1QOO - chains A and B of the 4 polymer chains in the assembly; structure by X-ray diffraction, 2.75 A resolution.

[Chain A (and B)]
Protein: Chitin binding lectin, uea-II
Source organism: Ulex europaeus
Notes: chain B of this document is another copy of the same molecule, construct and numbering; everything in this record applies to it too
Chain sequence (242 residues; each row starts with the number of its first residue):
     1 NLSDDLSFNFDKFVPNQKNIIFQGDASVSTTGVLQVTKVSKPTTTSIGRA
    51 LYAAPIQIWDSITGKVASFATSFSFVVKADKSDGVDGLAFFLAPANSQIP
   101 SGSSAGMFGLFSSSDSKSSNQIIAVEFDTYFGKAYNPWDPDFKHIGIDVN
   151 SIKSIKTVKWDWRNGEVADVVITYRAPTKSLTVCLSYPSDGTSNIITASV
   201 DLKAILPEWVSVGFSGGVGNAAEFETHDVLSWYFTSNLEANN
Not modelled in the structure: 1-2, 41-42, 240-242 (chain B: 1-2, 240-242)
Sequence notes: conflict Asp25 (Ala in AF190633), Ile62 (Thr in AF190633), Gly106 (Ser in AF190633), Ser112 (Asn in AF190633), Gly191 (Glu in AF190633), Val229 (Ile in AF190633)
Covalent attachments: N-acetylglucosamine (NAG) linked to Ser112
Ion coordination: Mn2+: Glu126, Asp128, Asp139, His144; Ca2+: Asp128, Tyr130, Asn136, Asp139
Residues lining bound ligands: N-acetylglucosamine (NAG; 2-acetamido-2-deoxy-beta-D-glucopyranose): Val85, Asp86, Ser104, Ala105, Gly106, Tyr130, Tyr135, Asn136, Gly219, Asn220

[How chain A and chain B interact]
Residue-residue contacts - 32 pairs, chain A then chain B:
  Ser3(A) - Asn9(B)
  Ser3(A) - Tyr233(B)
  Asp4(A) - Asn9(B)
  Asp5(A) - Phe8(B)
  Asp5(A) - Asn9(B)  hydrogen bond (backbone-backbone)
  Leu6(A) - Ser7(B)
  Leu6(A) - Tyr52(B)
  Ser7(A) - Leu6(B)
  Ser7(A) - Ser7(B)  hydrogen bond (backbone-backbone)
  Phe8(A) - Asp5(B)
  Asn9(A) - Ser3(B)
  Asn9(A) - Asp4(B)
  Asn9(A) - Asp5(B)  hydrogen bond (backbone-backbone)
  Val14(A) - Trp209(B)  hydrophobic
  Gln17(A) - Trp209(B)
  Lys18(A) - Pro55(B)
  Lys18(A) - Trp209(B)
  Asn19(A) - Pro55(B)
  Asn19(A) - Trp209(B)
  Tyr52(A) - Leu6(B)
  Tyr52(A) - Tyr52(B)  hydrogen bond
  Tyr52(A) - Ala54(B)
  Ala53(A) - Ala54(B)  hydrophobic
  Ala54(A) - Tyr52(B)
  Ala54(A) - Ala53(B)  hydrophobic
  Ala54(A) - Ala54(B)  hydrophobic
  Pro55(A) - Lys18(B)
  Pro55(A) - Asn19(B)
  Trp209(A) - Gln17(B)
  Trp209(A) - Lys18(B)
  Trp209(A) - Asn19(B)
  Tyr233(A) - Ser3(B)
Also at the interface, not in a pair above, chain A (18 interface residues in all): Asn16
Also at the interface, not in a pair above, chain B (21 interface residues in all): Val14, Gln57, Asp60, Ile62, Ala95

[Overview]
Chain A and chain B form an interface of 18 and 21 residues respectively; the contacts include 4 hydrogen
bonds. Polar pairs include Tyr52(A)-Tyr52(B), Asp5(A)-Asn9(B) and Ser7(A)-Ser7(B). Chain A binds
N-acetylglucosamine. N-acetylglucosamine is covalently linked to Ser112(A).
Both chains are Chitin binding lectin, uea-II (Ulex europaeus). Entry 1QOO (lectin UEA-II complexed with NAG)
was determined by X-ray diffraction, deposited together with 1DZQ, 1QOS, 1QNW and 1QOT.
